5FGF - chains O and U of the 28 polymer chains in the assembly; structure by X-ray diffraction, 2.60 A resolution.

[Chain O]
Protein: Proteasome subunit alpha type-2
From: Saccharomyces cerevisiae (strain ATCC 204508 / S288c)
Notes: EC 3.4.25.1
Reference sequence: P23639 (PSA2_YEAST); numbering as in UniProt (aligned over 1-250)
Chain sequence (250 residues; each row starts with the number of its first residue):
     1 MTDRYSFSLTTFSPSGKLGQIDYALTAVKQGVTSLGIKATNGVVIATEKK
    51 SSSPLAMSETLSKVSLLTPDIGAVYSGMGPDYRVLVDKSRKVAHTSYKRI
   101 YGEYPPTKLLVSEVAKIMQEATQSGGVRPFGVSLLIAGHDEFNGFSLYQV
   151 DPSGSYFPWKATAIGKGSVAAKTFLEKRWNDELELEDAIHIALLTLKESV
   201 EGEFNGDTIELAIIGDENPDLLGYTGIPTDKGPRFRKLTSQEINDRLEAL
Curated features (UniProtKB/Swiss-Prot):
  - cross-link: Lys108 (Glycyl lysine isopeptide (Lys-Gly) (interchain with G-Cter in ubiquitin))

[Chain U]
Protein: Proteasome subunit alpha type-1
From: Saccharomyces cerevisiae (strain ATCC 204508 / S288c)
Notes: EC 3.4.25.1
Reference sequence: P21243 (PSA1_YEAST); residues -8 to 243 here correspond to UniProt positions 1-252 (UniProt number = residue number + 9)
Chain sequence (252 residues; each row starts with the number of its first residue; numbers below 1 keep their minus sign (Met-8 is residue -8)):
    -8 MSGAAAASAAGYDRHITIFSPEGRLYQVEYAFKATNQTNINSLAVRGKDC
    42 TVVISQKKVPDKLLDPTTVSYIFCISRTIGMVVNGPIPDARNAALRAKAE
    92 AAEFRYKYGYDMPCDVLAKRMANLSQIYTQRAYMRPLGVILTFVSVDEEL
   142 GPSIYKTDPAGYYVGYKATATGPKQQEITTNLENHFKKSKIDHINEESWE
   192 KVVEFAITHMIDALGTEFSKNDLEVGVATKDKFFTLSAENIEERLVAIAE
   242 QD
Disordered / not traced: -8 to 1, 243

[How chain O and chain U interact]
Residue-residue contacts (65):
  Asp3(O) - Tyr124(U)
  Tyr5(O) - Ile7(U)
  Tyr5(O) - Ala123(U)  hydrophobic
  Tyr5(O) - Tyr124(U)  hydrophobic
  Leu9(O) - Ile9(U)  hydrophobic
  Leu9(O) - Ala123(U)  hydrophobic
  Gln20(O) - Ile9(U)
  Gln20(O) - Phe10(U)  hydrogen bond (side chain-backbone)
  Tyr23(O) - Phe10(U)  hydrophobic
  Tyr23(O) - Ser11(U)
  Tyr23(O) - Pro12(U)  hydrophobic
  Tyr23(O) - Gly14(U)
  Ala24(O) - Phe10(U)  hydrophobic
  Thr26(O) - Pro12(U)
  Thr26(O) - Glu13(U)
  Ala27(O) - Gly14(U)
  Ser52(O) - Tyr153(U)  hydrogen bond
  Ser53(O) - Thr170(U)
  Pro54(O) - Lys158(U)
  Pro54(O) - Glu174(U)
  Leu55(O) - Tyr157(U)
  Leu55(O) - Lys158(U)  hydrogen bond (backbone-backbone)
  Leu55(O) - Ala159(U)
  Leu55(O) - Thr170(U)
  Leu55(O) - Leu173(U)  hydrophobic
  Leu55(O) - Phe177(U)  hydrophobic
  Ala56(O) - Gly156(U)
  Ala56(O) - Tyr157(U)  hydrophobic
  Met57(O) - Arg37(U)
  Met57(O) - Val155(U)
  Met57(O) - Gly156(U)  hydrogen bond (backbone-backbone)
  Met57(O) - Tyr157(U)
  Met57(O) - Lys158(U)
  Thr60(O) - Tyr146(U)
  Thr60(O) - Val155(U)
  Thr60(O) - Gly156(U)  hydrogen bond (side chain-backbone)
  Leu61(O) - Tyr153(U)  hydrophobic
  Leu61(O) - Val155(U)  hydrophobic
  Met78(O) - Phe10(U)  hydrophobic
  Met78(O) - Leu16(U)  hydrophobic
  Pro80(O) - Gln117(U)
  Pro80(O) - Ala151(U)
  Pro80(O) - Gly152(U)
  Pro80(O) - Tyr153(U)
  Asp81(O) - Gln117(U)
  Arg83(O) - Ala113(U)  hydrogen bond (side chain-backbone)
  Arg83(O) - Asn114(U)  hydrogen bond
  Arg83(O) - Gly152(U)  hydrogen bond (side chain-backbone)
  Arg83(O) - Tyr154(U)
  Val84(O) - Asn114(U)
  Val84(O) - Gln117(U)
  Asp87(O) - Lys110(U)  salt bridge
  Asp87(O) - Asn114(U)  hydrogen bond
  Gly126(O) - Arg122(U)
  Gly126(O) - Ala123(U)  hydrogen bond (backbone-backbone)
  Val127(O) - Gln121(U)
  Val127(O) - Arg122(U)
  Arg128(O) - Thr8(U)
  Arg128(O) - Phe10(U)
  Arg128(O) - Leu16(U)
  Arg128(O) - Thr120(U)  hydrogen bond (side chain-backbone)
  Arg128(O) - Gln121(U)  hydrogen bond (backbone-backbone)
  Pro129(O) - Phe10(U)
  Phe130(O) - Gln121(U)
  Gly131(O) - Phe10(U)
Interface residues without a listed pair, chain O (30 interface residues in all): Thr2, Ala121
Interface residues without a listed pair, chain U (34 interface residues in all): Thr160

[In short]
30 residues of chain O face 34 of chain U across their interface, with 12 hydrogen bonds and 1 salt bridge.
Among the polar pairs are Asp87(O)-Lys110(U), Gln20(O)-Phe10(U) and Ser52(O)-Tyr153(U).
Here chain O is Proteasome subunit alpha type-2 and chain U is Proteasome subunit alpha type-1, both from
Saccharomyces cerevisiae (strain ATCC 204508 / S288c). Entry 5FGF (Yeast 20S proteasome beta5-H(-2)A-T1A-K81R
triple mutant in complex with Carfilzomib) was determined by X-ray diffraction, deposited together with 5CZ4,
5CZ5, 5CZ6, 5CZ7, 5CZ8, 5CZ9 and 16 further entries.
